4M32 - chains B and C of the 4 polymer chains in the assembly; structure by X-ray diffraction, 1.86 A resolution.

# Chain B (and C)
Molecule: Putative starvation-induced DNA protecting protein/Ferritin and Dps
From: Mycobacterium smegmatis
Notes: chain C of this document is another copy of the same molecule, construct and numbering; everything in this record applies to it too
UniProtKB: A0QXB7 (A0QXB7_MYCS2); numbering as in UniProt (aligned over 1-161)
Sequence (168 residues; each row starts with the number of its first residue; numbers below 1 keep their minus sign (Met-6 is residue -6)):
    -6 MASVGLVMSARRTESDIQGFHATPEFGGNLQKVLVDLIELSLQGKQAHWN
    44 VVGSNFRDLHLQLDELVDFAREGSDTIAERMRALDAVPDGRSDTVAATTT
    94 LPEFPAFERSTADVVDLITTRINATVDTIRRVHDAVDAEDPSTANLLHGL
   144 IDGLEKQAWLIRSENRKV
Unresolved in the structure: -6 to 1
Differences from the reference sequence: expression tag (-6 to 0); engineered mutation Asn138 (Asp in A0QXB7)
Ion coordination: Fe2+ site 1 near His41 (its only coordinating residue here); Mg2+: Asn48, Asp51 (shared with Asn48(C), Asp51(C) of chain C); Fe2+ site 2 near Glu72 (its only coordinating residue here)
What the authors report for this chain:
  - mutagenesis - D138N: unchanged catalytic activity

# How chain B and chain C interact
Pairs across the interface - 24 pairs, chain B then chain C:
  Trp42(B) - Trp152(C)
  Val45(B) - Ser156(C)
  Val45(B) - Arg159(C)
  Val45(B) - Val161(C)
  Gly46(B) - Ser156(C)  hydrogen bond (backbone-backbone)
  Gly46(B) - Glu157(C)
  Gly46(B) - Arg159(C)
  Ser47(B) - Glu157(C)  hydrogen bond (backbone-backbone)
  Asn48(B) - Asn48(C)  hydrogen bond
  Asn48(B) - Asp51(C)
  Asn48(B) - Glu157(C)  hydrogen bond (backbone-side chain)
  Phe49(B) - Leu153(C)
  Phe49(B) - Ser156(C)
  Phe49(B) - Glu157(C)
  Arg50(B) - Asp51(C)  salt bridge
  Arg50(B) - Leu54(C)
  Arg50(B) - Gln55(C)  hydrogen bond
  Arg50(B) - Glu58(C)  salt bridge
  Asp51(B) - Asp51(C)  hydrogen bond (backbone-side chain)
  His53(B) - Trp152(C)
  His53(B) - Leu153(C)
  Glu101(B) - Arg159(C)  salt bridge
  Glu101(B) - Val161(C)
  Ser103(B) - Val161(C)
Also at the interface, not in a pair above, chain B (12 interface residues in all): Arg102

# Summary
12 residues of chain B and 11 residues of chain C are in contact, with 6 hydrogen bonds and 3 salt bridges.
Polar contacts include Arg50(B)-Asp51(C), Arg50(B)-Glu58(C) and Glu101(B)-Arg159(C). The Mg2+ site is built by
Asn48(B) and Asp51(B). The paper reports that D138N of chain B leaves catalytic activity unchanged.
Chain B and chain C are both Putative starvation-induced DNA protecting protein/Ferritin and Dps
(Mycobacterium smegmatis); the structure, Crystal structure of gated-pore mutant D138N of second DNA-Binding
protein under starvation from Mycobacterium smegmatis, was determined by X-ray diffraction, deposited together
with 4M33, 4M34 and 4M35.
